6Y5E - chains B and J of the 11 polymer chains in the assembly; structure by electron microscopy, 3.15 A resolution.

== Chain B ==
Molecule: Histone H4
From: Homo sapiens
UniProtKB: P62805 (H4_HUMAN); numbering as in UniProt (aligned over 23-103)
Sequence (81 residues; row label = number of the first residue in the row):
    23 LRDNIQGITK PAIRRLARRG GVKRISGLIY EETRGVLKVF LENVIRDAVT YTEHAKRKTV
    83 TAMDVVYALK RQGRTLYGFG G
Swiss-Prot annotation at these positions:
  - modified residue: Lys-32 (N6-(2-hydroxyisobutyryl)lysine), Lys-45 (N6-(2-hydroxyisobutyryl)lysine), Ser-48 (Phosphoserine), Tyr-52 (Phosphotyrosine), Lys-60 (N6-(2-hydroxyisobutyryl)lysine), Lys-78 (N6-(2-hydroxyisobutyryl)lysine), Lys-80 (N6-(2-hydroxyisobutyryl)lysine), Thr-81 (Phosphothreonine), Tyr-89 (Phosphotyrosine), Lys-92 (N6-(2-hydroxyisobutyryl)lysine)
  - cross-link (Glycyl lysine isopeptide (Lys-Gly)): Lys-32 (interchain with G-Cter in SUMO2), Lys-60 (interchain with G-Cter in SUMO2), Lys-80 (interchain with G-Cter in SUMO2), Lys-92 (interchain with G-Cter in SUMO2)
  - natural variant: Lys-32 (K32T: In TEBIVANED3), Pro-33 (P33A: In TEBIVANED1; P33L: In TEBIVANED1; P33R: In TEBIVANED3), Arg-36 (R36W: In TEBIVANED3), Leu-38 (L38P: In TEBIVANED3), Arg-41 (R41C: In TEBIVANED2 and TEBIVANED3; uncertain significance; R41H: Found in a patient with a neurodevelopmental disorder; uncertain significance; R41L: In TEBIVANED4), Arg-46 (R46C: In TEBIVANED3), Glu-64 (E64Q: In a breast cancer sample), His-76 (H76R: In TEBIVANED4), Lys-92 (K92E: In TEBIVANED2; K92Q: In TEBIVANED1; K92R: In TEBIVANED1), Gly-95 (G95R: Found in a patient with a neurodevelopmental disorder; uncertain significance), Tyr-99 (Y99H: In TEBIVANED3)
  - mutagenesis: Lys-32 (K32R: Abolished ufmylation)

== Chain J ==
Molecule: 153-nt DNA strand
Sequence (153 nucleotides; row label = number of the first residue in the row):
     1 ATCACAGGAT GTATATATCT GACACGTGCC TGGAGACTAG GGAGTAATCC CCTTGGCGGT
    61 TAAAACGCGG GGGACAGCGC GTACGTGCGT TTAAGCGGTG CTAGAGCTGT CTACGACCAA
   121 TTGAGCGGCC TCGGCACCGG GATTCTCCAG GAT

== Chain B / chain J interface ==
Pairs across the interface (11):
  Arg-36(B) with DG85(J), salt bridge to the phosphate
  Arg-46(B) with DC84(J), sugar contact; DG85(J), phosphate contact
  Ile-47(B) with DC84(J), sugar contact; DG85(J), hydrogen bond to the phosphate
  Ser-48(B) with DC84(J), hydrogen bond to the phosphate
  Gly-49(B) with DC84(J), hydrogen bond to the phosphate
  Arg-79(B) with DA105(J), phosphate contact
  Lys-80(B) with DG104(J), phosphate contact; DA105(J), hydrogen bond to the phosphate
  Thr-81(B) with DA105(J), hydrogen bond to the phosphate
Also at the interface, not in a pair above, chain B (9 interface residues in all): Lys-45

== Overview ==
9 residues of chain B and 4 residues of chain J are in contact, with 5 hydrogen bonds and 1 salt bridge. Among
the polar pairs are Ile-47(B)/DG85(J), Ser-48(B)/DC84(J) and Gly-49(B)/DC84(J). From UniProt: one mutagenesis
site on chain B.
Chain B is Histone H4 (Homo sapiens) and chain J is a 153-nt DNA strand; the structure, Structure of human
cGAS (K394E) bound to the nucleosome (focused refinement of cGAS-NCP subcomplex), was determined by electron
microscopy, deposited together with 6Y5D.
